PDB entry 6SPV | X-ray diffraction, 2.04 A resolution | chain A

Chain A:
Molecule: Disks large homolog 4
From: Homo sapiens
UniProt: P78352 (DLG4_HUMAN); numbering as in UniProt (aligned over 55-249)
Sequence (197 residues; row label = number of the first residue in the row):
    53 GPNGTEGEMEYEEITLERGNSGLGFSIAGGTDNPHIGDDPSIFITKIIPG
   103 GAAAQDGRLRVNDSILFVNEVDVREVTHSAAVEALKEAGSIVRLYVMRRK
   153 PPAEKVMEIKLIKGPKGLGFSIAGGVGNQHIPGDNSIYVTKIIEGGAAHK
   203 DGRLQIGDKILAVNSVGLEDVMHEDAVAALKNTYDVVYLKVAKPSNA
Not modelled in the structure: 53-57, 247-249
Differences from the reference sequence: expression tag (53-54)
Ligand contacts: glutathione (GSH): Glu65, Phe119, Asn121, Glu122, Arg145, Tyr147
Reported in the primary citation:
  - contacts within the chain: Pro101-Pro184, Ala106-Gln181 (hydrogen bond), Leu170-Ala200 (backbone contact), Gly171-Ile195 (backbone contact)
  - binding site for glutathione: Phe119, Tyr147

Overview:
Ligands of chain A: glutathione. The paper reports a binding site for glutathione at Phe119 and Tyr147;
contacts within the chain involving Pro101, Pro184 and Ala106 among others.
Chain A is Disks large homolog 4 (Homo sapiens); the structure, Crystal structure of PDZ1-2 from PSD-95, was
determined by X-ray diffraction, deposited together with 6SPZ.
